PDB entry 7CN2 | electron microscopy, 3.43 A resolution | chains g and D of the 18 polymer chains in the assembly

# Chain g
Protein: The light chain variable region of H16.001 Fab fragment
Organism: Oryctolagus cuniculus
Notes: antibody fragment or engineered binder
Amino-acid sequence (110 residues; each row starts with the number of its first residue):
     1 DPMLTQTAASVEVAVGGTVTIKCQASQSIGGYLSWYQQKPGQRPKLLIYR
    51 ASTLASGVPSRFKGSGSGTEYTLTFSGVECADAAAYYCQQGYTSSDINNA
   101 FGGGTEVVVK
Disulfide bonds: Cys23-Cys88

# Chain D
Protein: Major capsid protein L1
Organism: Human papillomavirus type 16
UniProtKB: P03101 (VL1_HPV16); residues 1-505 here = UniProt positions 1-505
Amino-acid sequence (505 residues; row label = number of the first residue in the row):
     1 MSLWLPSEATVYLPPVPVSKVVSTDEYVARTNIYYHAGTSRLLAVGHPYF
    51 PIKKPNNNKILVPKVSGLQYRVFRIHLPDPNKFGFPDTSFYNPDTQRLVW
   101 ACVGVEVGRGQPLGVGISGHPLLNKLDDTENASAYAANAGVDNRECISMD
   151 YKQTQLCLIGCKPPIGEHWGKGSPCTNVAVNPGDCPPLELINTVIQDGDM
   201 VDTGFGAMDFTTLQANKSEVPLDICTSICKYPDYIKMVSEPYGDSLFFYL
   251 RREQMFVRHLFNRAGAVGENVPDDLYIKGSGSTANLASSNYFPTPSGSMV
   301 TSDAQIFNKPYWLQRAQGHNNGICWGNQLFVTVVDTTRSTNMSLCAAIST
   351 SETTYKNTNFKEYLRHGEEYDLQFIFQLCKITLTADVMTYIHSMNSTILE
   401 DWNFGLQPPPGGTLEDTYRFVTSQAIACQKHTPPAPKEDPLKKYTFWEVN
   451 LKEKFSADLDQFPLGRKFLLQAGLKAKPKFTLGKRKATPTTSSTSTTAKR
   501 KKRKL
Disordered / not traced: 1-2, 481-505

# Interface between chain g and chain D
Pairs across the interface (5; chain g residue first):
  Tyr32(g) with Thr358(D); Lys361(D)
  Tyr92(g) with Ser349(D), hydrogen bond; Asn359(D), hydrogen bond
  Ser94(g) with Lys356(D)
Interface residues without a listed pair, chain g (5 interface residues in all): Ser28, Ser95
Interface residues without a listed pair, chain D (6 interface residues in all): Ile348

# Overview
Chain g and chain D form an interface of 5 and 6 residues respectively, with 2 hydrogen bonds. Polar contacts
include Tyr92(g)-Ser349(D) and Tyr92(g)-Asn359(D).
Here chain g is the light chain variable region of H16.001 Fab fragment (Oryctolagus cuniculus) and chain D is
Major capsid protein L1 (Human papillomavirus type 16). Entry 7CN2 (Subparticle refinement of human
papillomavirus type 16 pesudovirus in complex with H16.001 Fab) was determined by electron microscopy.
